Entry 5DKK (X-ray diffraction, 2.50 A resolution); this record covers chain A.

# Chain A
Name: LOV domain
Organism: Phaeodactylum tricornutum
Sequence (145 residues; row label = number of the first residue in the row):
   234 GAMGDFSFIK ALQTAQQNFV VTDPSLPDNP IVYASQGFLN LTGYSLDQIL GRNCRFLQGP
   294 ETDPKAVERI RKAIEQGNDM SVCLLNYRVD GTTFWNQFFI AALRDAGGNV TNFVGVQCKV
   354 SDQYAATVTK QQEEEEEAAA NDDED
Not modelled in the structure: 234-238, 373-378
Small-molecule neighbours: FMN (flavin mononucleotide): Val253, Thr255, Asn262, Asn286, Cys287, Arg288, Leu290, Gln291, Val300, Ile303, Arg304, Ile307, Leu317, Asn319, Asn329, Phe331, Ile333, Phe346, Val347, Gly348, Gln350
What the authors report for this chain:
  - contacts within the chain: Phe252-Ser268 (backbone contact), Cys316-Gln365 (backbone contact)
  - binding site for flavin mononucleotide: Cys287, Arg288, Gln291, Arg304, Asn319, Asn329, Gln350

# Summary
Chain A binds flavin mononucleotide. The paper reports a binding site for flavin mononucleotide at Cys287,
Arg288 and Gln291 among others; contacts within the chain involving Phe252, Ser268 and Gln365 among others.
Chain A is LOV domain (Phaeodactylum tricornutum); the structure, Structure of the dark-state monomer of the
blue light photoreceptor Aureochrome 1a LOV from P. tricornutum, was determined by X-ray diffraction,
deposited together with 5DKL.
